8C08 - chains A and B; structure by X-ray diffraction, 2.20 A resolution.

[Chain A (and B)]
Molecule: Tyrosine-protein kinase JAK2
From: Homo sapiens
Notes: EC 2.7.10.2; chain B of this document is another copy of the same molecule, construct and numbering; everything in this record applies to it too
UniProt: O60674 (JAK2_HUMAN); residues 536-812 here = UniProt positions 536-812
Chain sequence (289 residues; each row starts with the number of its first residue):
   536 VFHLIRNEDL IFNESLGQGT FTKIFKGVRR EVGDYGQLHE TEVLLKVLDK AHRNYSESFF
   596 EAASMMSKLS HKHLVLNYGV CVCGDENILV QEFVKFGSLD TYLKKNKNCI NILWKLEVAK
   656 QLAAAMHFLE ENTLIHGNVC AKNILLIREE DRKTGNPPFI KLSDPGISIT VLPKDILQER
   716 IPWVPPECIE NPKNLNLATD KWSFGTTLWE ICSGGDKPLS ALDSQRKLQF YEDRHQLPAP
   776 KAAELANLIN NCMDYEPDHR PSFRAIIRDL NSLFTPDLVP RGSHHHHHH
Not modelled in the structure: 536, 567-570, 811-824 (chain B: 567-572, 811-824)
Sequence notes: variant L539 (Lys in O60674); engineered mutation A659 (Trp in O60674), A777 (Trp in O60674), H794 (Phe in O60674); expression tag (813-824)
Curated features (UniProtKB/Swiss-Prot):
  - site: D710, I711 (Breakpoint for translocation to form PCM1-JAK2 fusion protein)
  - modified residue: Y570 (Phosphotyrosine)
  - natural variant: L539 (K539L: In myeloproliferative disorder with erythrocytosis; this construct carries the variant), K607 (K607N: In AML), V617 (V617F: In PV, THCYT3 and AML; V617I: In THCYT3)
Cystine bridges: C616-C618
Ion coordination: Mg2+: N678 (together with ATP)
Small-molecule neighbours: ATP (adenosine-5'-triphosphate): L551, Q553, G554, T555, T557, I559, L579, K581, Q626, E627, F628, V629, G632, S633, N673, K677, N678, L680, D699, P700, G701, I702, R715
What the authors report for this chain:
  - mutagenesis - V617F: unchanged catalytic activity
  - mutagenesis - V617F: increased binding to EpoR
  - mutagenesis - R683S: increased catalytic activity
  - disease-associated variants - V617F: increased signaling (citing earlier work)
  - mutagenesis - F595A/V617F: decreased binding to dimeric receptors

[How chain A and chain B interact]
Contacting residue pairs (34):
  F537(A) with F537(B); H538(B); L539(B), hydrophobic
  H538(A) with M600(B); K603(B), hydrogen bond
  L539(A) with F537(B), hydrophobic; F595(B); E596(B); S599(B)
  R541(A) with E592(B), salt bridge; S593(B); E596(B)
  N542(A) with E592(B), hydrogen bond (backbone-side chain)
  R588(A) with R588(B); V617(B); G619(B), hydrogen bond (side chain-backbone); D620(B); E621(B), hydrogen bond (side chain-backbone); N622(B), hydrogen bond
  S591(A) with V617(B)
  E592(A) with L539(B); R541(B); N542(B), hydrogen bond (side chain-backbone)
  F595(A) with L539(B), hydrophobic
  E596(A) with L539(B); R541(B), salt bridge
  C616(A) with E592(B)
  V617(A) with S591(B), hydrogen bond (backbone-side chain); E592(B); N622(B)
  C618(A) with S591(B)
  G619(A) with R588(B); S591(B), hydrogen bond (backbone-side chain)
  D620(A) with N589(B), hydrogen bond
Other interface residues (no listed pair), chain A (16 interface residues in all): I540
Other interface residues (no listed pair), chain B (23 interface residues in all): I540, C616, V706

[Overview]
Chain A and chain B form an interface of 16 and 23 residues respectively, with 9 hydrogen bonds and 2 salt
bridges. Polar pairs include R541(A)-E592(B), E596(A)-R541(B) and H538(A)-K603(B). Ligands of chain A: ATP.
From the paper: V617F of chain A increases binding to EpoR; R683S of chain A increases catalytic activity.
Both chains are Tyrosine-protein kinase JAK2 (Homo sapiens). Entry 8C08 (Crystal structure of JAK2 JH2-K539L)
was determined by X-ray diffraction (same publication as 8C09 and 8C0A).
